Entry 7L0U (electron microscopy, 2.74 A resolution); this record covers chains A and F of the 60 polymer chains in the assembly.

# Chain A (and F)
Molecule: VP2
From: Human bocavirus 2
Notes: chain F of this document is another copy of the same molecule, construct and numbering; everything in this record applies to it too
Reference sequence: B9UYL6 (B9UYL6_HBOC2); numbering as in UniProt (aligned over 33-538)
Amino-acid sequence (506 residues; numbered 33 to 538; the number before each row is that of its first residue):
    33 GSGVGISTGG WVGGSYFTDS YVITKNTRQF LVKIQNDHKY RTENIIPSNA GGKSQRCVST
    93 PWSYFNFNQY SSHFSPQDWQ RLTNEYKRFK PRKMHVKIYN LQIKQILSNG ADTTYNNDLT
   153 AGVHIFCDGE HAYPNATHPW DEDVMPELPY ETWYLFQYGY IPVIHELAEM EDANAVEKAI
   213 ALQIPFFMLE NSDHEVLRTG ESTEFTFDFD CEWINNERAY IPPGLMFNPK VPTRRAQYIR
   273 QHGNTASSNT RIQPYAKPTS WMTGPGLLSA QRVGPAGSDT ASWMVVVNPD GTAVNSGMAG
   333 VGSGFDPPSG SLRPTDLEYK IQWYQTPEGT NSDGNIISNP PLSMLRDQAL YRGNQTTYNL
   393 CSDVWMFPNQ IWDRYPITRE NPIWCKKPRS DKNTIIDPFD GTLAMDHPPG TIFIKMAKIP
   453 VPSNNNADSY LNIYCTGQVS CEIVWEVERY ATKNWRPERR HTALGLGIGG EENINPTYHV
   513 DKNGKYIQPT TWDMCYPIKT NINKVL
What the authors report for this chain:
  - conformationally variable residues (side-chain flip): F239
  - post-translational modification sites: C89, C159, C243

# Interface between chain A and chain F
Contacting residue pairs (73; chain A residue first):
  D51(A) - D51(F)
  D51(A) - R481(F)  salt bridge
  S107(A) - W487(F)
  P108(A) - W487(F)
  P108(A) - P489(F)
  Q109(A) - T484(F)
  Q109(A) - N486(F)
  Q109(A) - W487(F)  hydrogen bond (backbone-backbone)
  Q109(A) - R488(F)  hydrogen bond (side chain-backbone)
  Q109(A) - E490(F)
  Q112(A) - P489(F)
  Q112(A) - E490(F)  hydrogen bond (side chain-backbone)
  Q112(A) - R492(F)
  R113(A) - Y482(F)  hydrogen bond (side chain-backbone)
  N116(A) - R492(F)
  E117(A) - E117(F)
  E117(A) - Y482(F)
  E179(A) - W487(F)
  P181(A) - W487(F)
  R481(A) - D51(F)  salt bridge
  R481(A) - R481(F)
  Y482(A) - R113(F)  hydrogen bond (backbone-side chain)
  Y482(A) - E117(F)
  T484(A) - Q109(F)
  N486(A) - Q109(F)
  W487(A) - S107(F)
  W487(A) - P108(F)
  W487(A) - Q109(F)  hydrogen bond (backbone-backbone)
  W487(A) - E179(F)
  W487(A) - P181(F)
  W487(A) - Y510(F)
  W487(A) - Y518(F)  hydrogen bond
  R488(A) - Q109(F)  hydrogen bond (backbone-side chain)
  R488(A) - L498(F)
  R488(A) - P508(F)
  R488(A) - T509(F)  hydrogen bond (side chain-backbone)
  R488(A) - Y510(F)
  R488(A) - H511(F)
  P489(A) - P108(F)
  P489(A) - Q112(F)
  P489(A) - A495(F)
  P489(A) - L498(F)  hydrophobic
  P489(A) - Y510(F)
  P489(A) - Y528(F)
  E490(A) - Q109(F)
  E490(A) - Q112(F)  hydrogen bond (backbone-side chain)
  E490(A) - T494(F)
  E490(A) - A495(F)  hydrogen bond (backbone-backbone)
  R491(A) - T494(F)
  R491(A) - A495(F)
  R491(A) - L496(F)
  R492(A) - Q112(F)
  R492(A) - N116(F)
  R492(A) - H493(F)
  R492(A) - T494(F)  hydrogen bond (backbone-side chain)
  H493(A) - R492(F)
  T494(A) - E490(F)
  T494(A) - R491(F)
  T494(A) - R492(F)  hydrogen bond (side chain-backbone)
  A495(A) - P489(F)
  A495(A) - E490(F)  hydrogen bond (backbone-backbone)
  A495(A) - R491(F)
  L496(A) - R491(F)
  L498(A) - R488(F)
  L498(A) - P489(F)  hydrophobic
  P508(A) - R488(F)
  T509(A) - R488(F)  hydrogen bond (backbone-side chain)
  Y510(A) - W487(F)
  Y510(A) - R488(F)
  Y510(A) - P489(F)
  H511(A) - R488(F)
  Y518(A) - W487(F)  hydrogen bond
  Y528(A) - P489(F)
Interface residues without a listed pair, chain A (36 interface residues in all): G46, L180, R411, A483, K485
Interface residues without a listed pair, chain F (36 interface residues in all): G46, L180, R411, A483, K485

# Summary
The chain A/chain F interface involves 36 residues from each chain; the contacts include 16 hydrogen bonds and
2 salt bridges. Polar contacts include D51(A)-R481(F), Q109(A)-R488(F) and Q112(A)-E490(F). The paper reports
modification sites C89(A), C159(A) and C243(A); conformational variability at F239(A).
Both chains are VP2 (Human bocavirus 2). Entry 7L0U (Human Bocavirus 2 (pH 5.5)) was determined by electron
microscopy together with 7L0V, 7L0W, 7L0X and 7L0Y from the same study.
